8G7E - chains A and J of the 8 polymer chains in the assembly; structure by electron microscopy, 3.90 A resolution.

# Chain A
Molecule: 39-nt DNA strand
Organism: Escherichia coli
Sequence (39 nucleotides; each row starts with the number of its first residue; note: 11 numbers in that range are skipped by the numbering (no residue carries them; nothing is unmodelled there); a row labelled like 13A-13L holds insertion residues (13A, then the next letters in order)):
     1 GGTCAGTACGTCC
13A-13L ATTAGCTCTTCG
    25 GAAGAGATTCAGAG
Not modelled in the structure: 1-8, 13A-13L

# Chain J
Name: DNA-directed RNA polymerase subunit beta'
Organism: Escherichia coli
Notes: EC 2.7.7.6
UniProtKB: A7ZUK2 (RPOC_ECO24); numbering as in UniProt (aligned over 1-1407)
Chain sequence (1434 residues; each row starts with the number of its first residue):
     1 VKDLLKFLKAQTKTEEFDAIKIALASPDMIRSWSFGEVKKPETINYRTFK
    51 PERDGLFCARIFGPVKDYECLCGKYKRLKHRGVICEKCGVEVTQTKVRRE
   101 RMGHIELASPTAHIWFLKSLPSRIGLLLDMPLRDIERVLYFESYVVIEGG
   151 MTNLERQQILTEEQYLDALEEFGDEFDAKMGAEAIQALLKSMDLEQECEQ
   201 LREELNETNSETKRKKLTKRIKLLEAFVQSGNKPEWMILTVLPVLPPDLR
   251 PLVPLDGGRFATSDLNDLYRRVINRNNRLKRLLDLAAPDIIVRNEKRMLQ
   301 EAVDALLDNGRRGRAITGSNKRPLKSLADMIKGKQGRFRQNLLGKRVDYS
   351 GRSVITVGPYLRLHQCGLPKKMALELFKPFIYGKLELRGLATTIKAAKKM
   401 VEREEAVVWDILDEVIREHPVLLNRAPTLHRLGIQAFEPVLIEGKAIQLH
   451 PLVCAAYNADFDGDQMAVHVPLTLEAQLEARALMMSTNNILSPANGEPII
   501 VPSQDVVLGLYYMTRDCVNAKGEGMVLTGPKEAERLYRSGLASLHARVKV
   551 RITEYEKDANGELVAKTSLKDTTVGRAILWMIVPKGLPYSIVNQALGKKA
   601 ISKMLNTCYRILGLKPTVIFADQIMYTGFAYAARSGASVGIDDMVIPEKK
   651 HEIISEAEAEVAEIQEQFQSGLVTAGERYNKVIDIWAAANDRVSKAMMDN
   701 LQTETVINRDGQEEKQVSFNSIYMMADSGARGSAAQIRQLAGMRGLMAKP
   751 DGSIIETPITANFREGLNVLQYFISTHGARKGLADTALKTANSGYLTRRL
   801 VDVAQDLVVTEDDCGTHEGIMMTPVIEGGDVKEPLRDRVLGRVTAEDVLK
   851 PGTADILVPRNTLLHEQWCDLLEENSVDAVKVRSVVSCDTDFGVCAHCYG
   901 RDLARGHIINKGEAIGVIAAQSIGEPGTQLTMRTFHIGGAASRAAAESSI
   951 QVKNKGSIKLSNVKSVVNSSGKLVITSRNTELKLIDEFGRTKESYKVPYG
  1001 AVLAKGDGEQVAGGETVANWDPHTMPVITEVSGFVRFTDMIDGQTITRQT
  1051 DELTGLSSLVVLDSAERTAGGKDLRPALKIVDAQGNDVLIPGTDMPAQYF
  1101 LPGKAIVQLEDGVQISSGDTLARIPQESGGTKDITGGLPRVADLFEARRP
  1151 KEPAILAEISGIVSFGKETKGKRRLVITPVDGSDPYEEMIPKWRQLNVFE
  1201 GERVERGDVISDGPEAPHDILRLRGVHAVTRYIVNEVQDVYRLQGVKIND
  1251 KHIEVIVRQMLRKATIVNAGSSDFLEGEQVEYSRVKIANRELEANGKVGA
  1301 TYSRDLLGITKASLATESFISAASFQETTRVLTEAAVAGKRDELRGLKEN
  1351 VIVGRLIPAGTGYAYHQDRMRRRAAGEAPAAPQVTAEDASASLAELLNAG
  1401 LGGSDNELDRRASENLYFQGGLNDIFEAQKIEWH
Not modelled in the structure: 1-15, 934-947, 1127-1133, 1374-1434
Sequence notes: conflict Val-1 (Met in A7ZUK2); expression tag (1408-1434)
Swiss-Prot annotation at these positions:
  - binding site (Zn(2+)): Cys-70, Cys-72, Cys-85, Cys-88, Cys-814, Cys-888, Cys-895, Cys-898
  - binding site (Mg(2+)): Asp-460, Asp-462, Asp-464
  - modified residue: Lys-972 (N6-acetyllysine)
Metal / ion sites: Mg2+: Asp-460, Asp-462, Asp-464 (shared with 1 residue of chain R)

# How chain A and chain J interact
Contacting residue pairs - 22 pairs, chain A then chain J:
  DG10(A) / Asn-45(J)  hydrogen bond to the phosphate
  DG10(A) / Arg-47(J)  phosphate contact
  DG10(A) / Thr-48(J)  hydrogen bond to the phosphate
  DT11(A) / Lys-40(J)  salt bridge to the phosphate
  DT11(A) / Glu-52(J)  phosphate contact
  DC12(A) / Lys-40(J)  salt bridge to the phosphate
  DC12(A) / Glu-42(J)  base contact
  DC13(A) / Glu-42(J)  base contact
  DG28(A) / Arg-1148(J)  phosphate contact
  DA29(A) / Glu-1146(J)  phosphate contact
  DA29(A) / Arg-1148(J)  phosphate contact
  DA29(A) / Lys-1311(J)  hydrogen bond to the phosphate
  DG30(A) / Leu-120(J)  phosphate contact
  DG30(A) / Lys-1311(J)  salt bridge to the phosphate
  DA31(A) / Leu-120(J)  phosphate contact
  DT32(A) / Arg-133(J)  phosphate contact
  DT33(A) / Arg-133(J)  salt bridge to the phosphate
  DA37(A) / Lys-1170(J)  sugar contact
  DA37(A) / Gly-1171(J)  phosphate contact
  DG38(A) / Lys-1170(J)  phosphate contact
  DG38(A) / Lys-1172(J)  phosphate contact
  DG38(A) / Arg-1174(J)  phosphate contact
Interface residues without a listed pair, chain A (13 interface residues in all): DC9
Interface residues without a listed pair, chain J (17 interface residues in all): Pro-121, Lys-1167

# Summary
13 residues of chain A face 17 of chain J across their interface; the contacts include 3 hydrogen bonds and 4
salt bridges. Among the polar pairs are DG10(A)/Asn-45(J), DG10(A)/Thr-48(J) and DA29(A)/Lys-1311(J). From
UniProt: 8 Zn2+-binding residues and 3 Mg2+-binding residues on chain J.
Chain A is a 39-nt DNA strand and chain J is DNA-directed RNA polymerase subunit beta', both from Escherichia
coli; the structure, Cryo-EM structure of 3DVA component 0 of Escherichia coli que-PEC (paused elongation
complex) RNA Polymerase plus ..., was determined by electron microscopy together with 8F3C, 8G00, 8G1S, 8G2W,
8G4W and 8G8Z from the same study.
